Entry 5ZBA (X-ray diffraction, 3.50 A resolution); this record covers chains C and D of the 4 polymer chains in the assembly.

[Chain C]
Name: Histone H3
Organism: Saccharomyces cerevisiae (strain ATCC 204508 / S288c)
Reference sequence: P61830 (H3_YEAST); residues 0-135 here correspond to UniProt positions 1-136 (UniProt number = residue number + 1)
Chain sequence (136 residues; numbered 0 to 135; the number before each row is that of its first residue; numbering starts at 0):
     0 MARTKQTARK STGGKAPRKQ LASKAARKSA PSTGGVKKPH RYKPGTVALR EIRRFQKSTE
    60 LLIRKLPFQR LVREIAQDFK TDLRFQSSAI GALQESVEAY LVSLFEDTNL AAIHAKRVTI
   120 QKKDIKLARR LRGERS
Not modelled in the structure: 0-41, 135
Curated features (UniProtKB/Swiss-Prot):
  - modified residue: Lys-4 (N6,N6,N6-trimethyllysine), Lys-9 (N6-acetyllysine), Ser-10 (Phosphoserine), Lys-14 (N6,N6-dimethyllysine), Lys-18 (N6-acetyllysine), Lys-23 (N6-acetyllysine), Lys-27 (N6,N6,N6-trimethyllysine), Lys-36 (N6,N6,N6-trimethyllysine), Lys-37 (N6-acetyllysine), Lys-56 (N6-acetyllysine), Lys-64 (N6-acetyllysine), Lys-79 (N6,N6,N6-trimethyllysine)
Reported in the primary citation:
  - post-translational modification sites: Ser-57 (citing earlier work)
  - mutagenesis - E94R: decreased catalytic activity
  - conformationally variable residues: Thr-45 to Lys-56

[Chain D]
Name: Histone H4
Organism: Saccharomyces cerevisiae (strain ATCC 204508 / S288c)
Reference sequence: P02309 (H4_YEAST); residues 0-102 here correspond to UniProt positions 1-103 (UniProt number = residue number + 1)
Chain sequence (103 residues; row label = number of the first residue in the row; numbering starts at 0):
     0 MSGRGKGGKG LGKGGAKRHR KILRDNIQGI TKPAIRRLAR RGGVKRISGL IYEEVRAVLK
    60 SFLESVIRDS VTYTEHAKRK TVTSLDVVYA LKRQGRTLYG FGG
Not modelled in the structure: 0-20, 102
Curated features (UniProtKB/Swiss-Prot):
  - DNA-binding region: Lys-16 to Lys-20
  - modified residue: Lys-5 (N6-acetyl-N6-methyllysine), Lys-8 (N6-acetyllysine), Lys-12 (N6-acetyl-N6-methyllysine), Lys-16 (N6-acetyllysine), Lys-31 (N6-succinyllysine), Arg-55 (Omega-N-methylarginine), Ser-60 (Phosphoserine), Ser-64 (Phosphoserine), Lys-77 (N6-succinyllysine), Lys-79 (N6-acetyllysine), Lys-91 (N6-glutaryllysine)

[How chain C and chain D interact]
Contacting residue pairs (108):
  Gly-44(C) with Gly-48(D)
  Thr-45(C) with Arg-45(D); Ile-46(D); Gly-48(D)
  Val-46(C) with Arg-45(D); Ile-46(D), hydrogen bond (backbone-backbone)
  Ala-47(C) with Lys-44(D); Arg-45(D)
  Leu-48(C) with Arg-35(D); Ala-38(D), hydrophobic; Arg-39(D); Val-43(D); Lys-44(D), hydrogen bond (backbone-backbone)
  Arg-49(C) with Arg-39(D), hydrogen bond (backbone-side chain)
  Glu-50(C) with Arg-39(D), hydrogen bond (backbone-side chain)
  Ile-51(C) with Arg-39(D)
  Thr-58(C) with Arg-40(D)
  Glu-59(C) with Arg-40(D), hydrogen bond (backbone-side chain)
  Leu-61(C) with Arg-36(D); Leu-37(D); Arg-40(D)
  Ile-62(C) with Ile-29(D), hydrophobic; Leu-37(D), hydrophobic
  Phe-67(C) with Leu-62(D), hydrophobic
  Arg-69(C) with Asn-25(D), hydrogen bond (backbone-side chain)
  Leu-70(C) with Asn-25(D); Ile-26(D), hydrophobic; Leu-62(D), hydrophobic
  Val-71(C) with Leu-62(D), hydrophobic; Ile-66(D), hydrophobic
  Glu-73(C) with Asp-24(D); Asn-25(D), hydrogen bond (side chain-backbone); Lys-59(D), salt bridge
  Ile-74(C) with Leu-62(D), hydrophobic; Glu-63(D); Ile-66(D), hydrophobic
  Phe-78(C) with Arg-67(D)
  Thr-80(C) with Val-70(D); Glu-74(D), hydrogen bond
  Asp-81(C) with Lys-79(D), salt bridge
  Leu-82(C) with Val-70(D); Thr-73(D); Glu-74(D); Arg-78(D); Lys-79(D)
  Arg-83(C) with Thr-80(D); Val-81(D), hydrogen bond (backbone-backbone)
  Phe-84(C) with Ile-66(D), hydrophobic; Ser-69(D); Val-70(D), hydrophobic; Val-81(D), hydrophobic
  Gln-85(C) with Thr-80(D); Val-81(D), hydrogen bond (backbone-backbone); Thr-82(D)
  Ser-87(C) with Ser-83(D)
  Ala-88(C) with Val-81(D); Thr-82(D); Ser-83(D); Val-86(D)
  Ala-91(C) with Val-86(D), hydrophobic
  Leu-92(C) with Val-65(D), hydrophobic; Val-86(D), hydrophobic
  Ser-95(C) with Phe-61(D); Leu-90(D)
  Val-96(C) with Leu-58(D), hydrophobic; Phe-61(D), hydrophobic; Leu-62(D), hydrophobic
  Glu-97(C) with Leu-37(D)
  Tyr-99(C) with Val-57(D); Phe-61(D), hydrophobic
  Leu-100(C) with Leu-37(D), hydrophobic; Leu-58(D), hydrophobic
  Val-101(C) with Arg-40(D); Gly-41(D)
  Leu-103(C) with Val-57(D), hydrophobic
  Phe-104(C) with Ile-34(D); Leu-37(D); Ala-38(D), hydrophobic; Val-43(D)
  Glu-105(C) with Gly-41(D); Tyr-98(D)
  Asp-106(C) with Tyr-98(D), hydrogen bond
  Asn-108(C) with Gly-42(D), hydrogen bond (side chain-backbone); Val-43(D)
  Leu-109(C) with Tyr-98(D)
  Val-117(C) with Lys-44(D); Arg-45(D)
  Thr-118(C) with Arg-45(D); Ile-46(D); Ser-47(D)
  Ile-119(C) with Val-43(D), hydrophobic; Arg-45(D), hydrogen bond (backbone-backbone); Ile-46(D), hydrophobic; Ser-47(D), hydrogen bond (backbone-backbone); Ile-50(D), hydrophobic
  Gln-120(C) with Ile-50(D)
  Lys-121(C) with Glu-53(D)
  Ile-124(C) with Ile-50(D), hydrophobic; Glu-53(D); Val-54(D), hydrophobic; Val-57(D), hydrophobic
  Lys-125(C) with Glu-53(D)
  Arg-128(C) with Val-57(D); Ser-60(D)
  Arg-131(C) with Thr-96(D), hydrogen bond
  Arg-134(C) with Phe-61(D); Ser-64(D); Gln-93(D)
Other interface residues (no listed pair), chain C (54 interface residues in all): Pro-43, Pro-66, Asp-77
Other interface residues (no listed pair), chain D (54 interface residues in all): Arg-23, Gly-28, Ala-33, Leu-49, Tyr-51, Thr-71
Interface features reported in the paper:
  - interface residues, chain C: Thr-45(C)

[Overview]
Chain C and chain D each contribute 54 residues to their interface, with 15 hydrogen bonds and 2 salt bridges.
Polar pairs include Glu-73(C)/Lys-59(D), Asp-81(C)/Lys-79(D) and Arg-49(C)/Arg-39(D). UniProt lists a
DNA-binding region on chain D. The paper reports that E94R of chain C reduces catalytic activity; the
interface residue Thr-45(C).
Chain C is Histone H3 and chain D is Histone H4, both from Saccharomyces cerevisiae (strain ATCC 204508 /
S288c); the structure, Crystal structure of Rtt109-Asf1-H3-H4-CoA complex, was determined by X-ray
diffraction, deposited together with 5ZB9 and 5ZBB.
